7MI9 - chains E and G of the 10 polymer chains in the assembly; structure by electron microscopy, 3.89 A resolution.

Chain E:
Name: CRISPR-associated endoribonuclease Cas2
From: Geobacter sulfurreducens
Notes: EC 3.1.-.-
Reference sequence: Q74H35 (CAS2_GEOSL); residues 1-95 here = UniProt positions 1-95
Chain sequence (95 residues; numbered 1 to 95; the number before each row is that of its first residue):
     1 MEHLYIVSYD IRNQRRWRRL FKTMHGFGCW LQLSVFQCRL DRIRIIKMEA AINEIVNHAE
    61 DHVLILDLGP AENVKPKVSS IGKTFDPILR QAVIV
Swiss-Prot annotation at these positions:
  - binding site (Mg(2+)): Asp10

Chain G:
Molecule: 80-nt DNA strand
Sequence (80 nucleotides; numbered 1 to 80; the number before each row is that of its first residue):
     1 AGGACAACGT TACGGACGGC ACAGCCTTTT TGCTTCAATG AGGCCGGGGC ATCATGGCCC
    61 CGGAATACGG CTCTTTTCCG

Chain E / chain G interface:
Contacting residue pairs - 6 pairs, chain E then chain G:
  Gln14(E) - DT10(G)  hydrogen bond to the base
  Arg15(E) - DC8(G)  phosphate contact
  Arg15(E) - DG9(G)  salt bridge to the phosphate
  Arg18(E) - DA7(G)  sugar contact
  Arg18(E) - DC8(G)  salt bridge to the phosphate
  Leu33(E) - DG14(G)  sugar contact
Other interface residues (no listed pair), chain E (6 interface residues in all): His3, Lys22
Other interface residues (no listed pair), chain G (7 interface residues in all): DA51, DT52

Summary:
6 residues of chain E and 7 residues of chain G are in contact, with 1 hydrogen bond and 2 salt bridges. Polar
contacts include Gln14(E)-DT10(G), Arg15(E)-DG9(G) and Arg18(E)-DC8(G). UniProt lists Mg2+-binding residue
Asp10(E) on chain E.
Here chain E is CRISPR-associated endoribonuclease Cas2 (Geobacter sulfurreducens) and chain G is an 80-nt DNA
strand. Entry 7MI9 (Full integration complex of Cas1/Cas2 from Cas4-containing system) was determined by
electron microscopy together with 7MI4, 7MI5, 7MIB and 7MID from the same study.
